Entry 8A8C (electron microscopy, 3.10 A resolution); this record covers chains A and B.

[Chain A]
Name: Ferrichrome outer membrane transporter/phage receptor
Source organism: Escherichia coli K-12
Reference sequence: P06971 (FHUA_ECOLI); residues 1-714 here correspond to UniProt positions 34-747 (UniProt number = residue number + 33)
Sequence (714 residues; row label = number of the first residue in the row):
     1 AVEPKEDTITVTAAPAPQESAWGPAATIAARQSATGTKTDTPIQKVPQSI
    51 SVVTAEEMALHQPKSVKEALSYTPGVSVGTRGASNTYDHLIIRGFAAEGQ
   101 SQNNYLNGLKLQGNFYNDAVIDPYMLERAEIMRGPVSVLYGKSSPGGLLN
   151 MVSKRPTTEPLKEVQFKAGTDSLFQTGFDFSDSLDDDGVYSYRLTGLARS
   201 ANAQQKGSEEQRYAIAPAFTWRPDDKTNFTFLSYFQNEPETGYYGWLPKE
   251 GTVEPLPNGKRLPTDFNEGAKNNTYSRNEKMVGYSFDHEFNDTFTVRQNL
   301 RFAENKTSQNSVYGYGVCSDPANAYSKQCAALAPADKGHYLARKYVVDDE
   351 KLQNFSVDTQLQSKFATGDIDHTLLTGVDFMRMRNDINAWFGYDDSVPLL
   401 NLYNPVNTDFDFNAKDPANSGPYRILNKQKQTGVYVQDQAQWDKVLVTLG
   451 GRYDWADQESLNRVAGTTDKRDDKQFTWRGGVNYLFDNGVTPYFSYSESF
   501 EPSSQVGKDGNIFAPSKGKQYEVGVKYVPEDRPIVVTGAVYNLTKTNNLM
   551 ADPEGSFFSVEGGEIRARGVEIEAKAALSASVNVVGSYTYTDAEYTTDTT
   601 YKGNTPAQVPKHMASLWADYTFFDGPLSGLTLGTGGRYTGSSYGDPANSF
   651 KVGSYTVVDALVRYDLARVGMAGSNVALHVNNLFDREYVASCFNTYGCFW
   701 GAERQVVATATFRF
Unresolved in the structure: 1-19
Disulfide bonds: Cys318-Cys329, Cys692-Cys698
Residues lining bound ligands: lipopolysaccharide (LU9; [(2R,3S,4R,5R,6R)-2-[[(2R,4R,5R,6R)-6-[(1R)-1,2-bis(oxidanyl)ethyl]-4-[(2R,4R,5R,6R)-6-[(1R)-1,2-bis(oxidanyl)ethyl]-2-carboxy-4,5-bis(oxidanyl)oxan-2-yl]oxy-2-carboxy-5-oxidanyl-oxan-2-yl]oxymethyl]-5-[[(3R)-3-dodecanoyloxytetradecanoyl]amino]-4-(3-nonanoyloxypropanoyloxy)-6-[[(2R,3S,4R,5R,6R)-3-oxidanyl-4-[(3S)-3-oxidanyltetradecanoyl]oxy-5-[[(3R)-3-oxidanyltridecanoyl]amino]-6-phosphonatooxy-oxan-2-yl]methoxy]oxan-3-yl] phosphate): Phe231, Val282, Gly283, Tyr284, Gln298, Leu300, Phe302, Glu304, Lys351, Gln353, Phe355, Val357, Phe380, Arg382, Arg384, Asp386, Leu426, Lys428, Arg463
Swiss-Prot annotation at these positions:
  - motif: Asp7 to Ala14 (TonB box), Gly697 to Phe714 (TonB C-terminal box)
  - binding site (ferrichrome): Arg81, Gln100, Phe115, Tyr116, Tyr244 to Trp246, Tyr313 to Tyr315, Phe391, Ala702
  - site: Pro533 (Interaction with phage T5 RBP-pb5)

[Chain B]
Name: Receptor-binding protein pb5
Source organism: Escherichia phage T5
Reference sequence: P23207 (RBP5_BPT5); residue numbers follow UniProt; this construct covers 1-640
Sequence (646 residues; numbered 1 to 646; the number before each row is that of its first residue):
     1 MSFFAGKLNNKSILSLRRGSGGDTNQHINPDSQTIFHSDMSHVIITETHS
    51 TGLRLDQGAGDYYWSEMPSRVTQLHNNDPNRVVLTEIEFSDGSRHMLSGM
   101 SMGVGAKAYGIINPQIMSQGGLKTQITASADLSLDVGYFNTGTSGTIPQK
   151 LRDGTGCQHMFGAFSGRRGFASSAMYLGGAALYKSAWSGSGYVVADAGTL
   201 TIPSDYVRHPGARNFGFNAIYVRGRSCNRVLYGMEGPNYTTGGAVQGASS
   251 SGALNFTYNPSNPESPKYSVGFARADPTNYAYWESMGDPNDSANGPIGIY
   301 SEHLGIYPSKITWYVTNLVYNGSGYNIDGGLFNGNDIKLSPREFIIKGVN
   351 VNNTSWKFINFIEKNFNVGNRADFRDVGCNLSKDSPSTGISGIATFGLPT
   401 TESNNAPSIKGGNVGGLHANVVSIYNFLPSASWYVSSNPPKIGNNYGDVW
   451 SENLLPLRLLGGSGSTILSGNIVFQGNGSVHVGTVGLDLNSSRNGAIVCT
   501 MEFIDDTWLSAGGIGCFNPTEMLSQGAEYGDSRFRIGGNTINKKLHQILS
   551 LPAGEYVPFFTIKGTVVNACKLQAAAYNPTPYWVSGLPGSVGQTGYYTLT
   601 YYMRNDGNNNISIWLDSSMSNIIGMKACLPNIKLIIQRLTHHHHHH
Unresolved in the structure: 1-40, 329-354, 362-373, 428-455, 488-493, 642-646
Sequence notes: expression tag (641-646)
Swiss-Prot annotation at these positions:
  - region: Lys571 to Thr580 (Interaction with host FhuA)
  - site: Gly166 (Interaction with host FhuA receptor)

[Chain A / chain B interface]
Residue-residue contacts (111; chain A residue first):
  Phe115(A) with Gln115(B)
  Tyr116(A) with Phe170(B)
  Trp246(A) with Phe170(B), hydrophobic
  Tyr313(A) with Phe170(B); Ala171(B)
  Tyr315(A) with Arg167(B), hydrogen bond; Gly169(B); Phe170(B), hydrogen bond (side chain-backbone)
  Pro321(A) with Asn262(B); Glu264(B); Ser265(B), hydrogen bond (backbone-side chain); Pro266(B)
  Ala322(A) with Arg167(B); Glu264(B), hydrogen bond (backbone-backbone); Pro266(B)
  Ala324(A) with Pro266(B), hydrophobic
  Tyr325(A) with Leu177(B), hydrophobic; Tyr192(B), hydrophobic; Val193(B); Tyr258(B); Tyr268(B), hydrogen bond
  Ser326(A) with Tyr192(B)
  Lys327(A) with Trp187(B); Gly191(B), hydrogen bond (backbone-backbone); Tyr192(B); Val193(B)
  Lys344(A) with Phe170(B), hydrogen bond (side chain-backbone); Ala171(B), hydrogen bond (side chain-backbone); Ser172(B)
  Phe391(A) with Pro114(B), hydrophobic; Phe170(B), hydrophobic; Ala171(B), hydrophobic
  Tyr393(A) with Ile112(B), hydrophobic; Ala171(B); Ser173(B); Met175(B), hydrophobic
  Asp394(A) with Ala171(B); Ser172(B); Ser173(B), hydrogen bond (side chain-backbone); Tyr192(B), hydrogen bond
  Asp395(A) with Ser190(B), hydrogen bond (backbone-side chain); Gly191(B)
  Asp416(A) with Gln525(B)
  Pro417(A) with Leu523(B); Gln525(B)
  Ala418(A) with Tyr176(B); Ser190(B); Leu523(B), hydrophobic
  Asn419(A) with Ser190(B), hydrogen bond
  Tyr423(A) with Asn113(B); Pro114(B); Gln115(B)
  Ile425(A) with Ala575(B)
  Ser460(A) with Ala575(B)
  Asn462(A) with Ala575(B); Asn578(B), hydrogen bond
  Val464(A) with Asn578(B)
  Ala465(A) with Leu587(B); Pro588(B); Gly589(B), hydrogen bond (backbone-backbone); Ser590(B)
  Thr467(A) with Ala574(B), hydrogen bond (side chain-backbone); Ala575(B); Gly589(B); Ser590(B)
  Thr468(A) with Ala575(B)
  Asp469(A) with Ala575(B)
  Gln505(A) with Ile116(B)
  Val506(A) with Leu572(B), hydrophobic; Ala574(B), hydrophobic; Ala576(B), hydrophobic; Tyr577(B), hydrophobic
  Gly507(A) with Leu572(B)
  Lys508(A) with Leu572(B)
  Asp509(A) with Leu572(B)
  Gly510(A) with Leu572(B); Ala574(B)
  Met550(A) with Arg168(B)
  Ala551(A) with Arg168(B)
  Glu554(A) with Asn238(B); Thr240(B); Ser285(B), hydrogen bond
  Gly555(A) with Phe164(B); Asn238(B); Tyr239(B); Thr240(B), hydrogen bond (backbone-side chain)
  Ser556(A) with Gln119(B); Tyr239(B)
  Phe557(A) with Met117(B); Gln119(B), hydrogen bond (backbone-side chain); Phe164(B), hydrophobic; Ser165(B); Gly166(B); Arg167(B); Arg168(B), hydrogen bond (backbone-side chain); Tyr239(B); Lys267(B)
  Phe558(A) with Ile111(B), hydrophobic; Met117(B), hydrophobic; Gln119(B); Arg168(B); Lys571(B); Leu572(B), hydrophobic; Tyr577(B)
  Ser559(A) with Ile116(B); Arg168(B), hydrogen bond
  Thr600(A) with Pro263(B)
  Tyr601(A) with Pro263(B)
  Ala647(A) with Pro263(B), hydrophobic
  Asn694(A) with Glu264(B), hydrogen bond
  Tyr696(A) with Glu264(B)
Other interface residues (no listed pair), chain A (53 interface residues in all): Gly392, Pro422, Leu461, Gly466, Pro553
Other interface residues (no listed pair), chain B (58 interface residues in all): Ser118, Gly189, Val194, Thr241, Met286, Ser524, Gln573
The authors on this interface:
  - specific contacts: Gln115(B)-Phe115(A), Phe170(B)-Tyr116(A)
  - interface residues, chain A: Phe115(A), Tyr116(A)
  - interface residues, chain B: Gln115(B), Phe170(B), Cys570(B)

[In short]
53 residues of chain A face 58 of chain B across their interface, with 21 hydrogen bonds. Polar contacts
include Tyr315(A)-Arg167(B), Tyr315(A)-Phe170(B) and Pro321(A)-Ser265(B). The paper describes contacts between
Gln115(B) and Phe115(A) and Phe170(B) and Tyr116(A). Bound to chain A: lipopolysaccharide. From the paper:
interface residues Phe115(A), Tyr116(A) and Gln115(B) among others.
Here chain A is Ferrichrome outer membrane transporter/phage receptor (Escherichia coli K-12) and chain B is
Receptor-binding protein pb5 (Escherichia phage T5). Entry 8A8C (T5 phage receptor-binding protein pb5 bound
to ferrichrome transporter FhuA) was determined by electron microscopy.
